PDB entry 7SGX | X-ray diffraction, 3.13 A resolution | chain A

# Chain A
Molecule: Cadherin 23
From: Chelonia mydas
Chain sequence (218 residues; row label = number of the first residue in the row; numbering starts at 0):
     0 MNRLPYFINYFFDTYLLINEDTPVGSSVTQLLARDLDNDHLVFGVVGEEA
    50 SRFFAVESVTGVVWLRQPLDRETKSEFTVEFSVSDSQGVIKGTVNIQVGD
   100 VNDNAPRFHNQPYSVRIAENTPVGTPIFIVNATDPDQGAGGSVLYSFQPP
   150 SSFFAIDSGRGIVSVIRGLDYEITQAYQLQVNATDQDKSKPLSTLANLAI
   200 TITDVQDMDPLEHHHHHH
Unresolved in the structure: 0, 207-217
Metal / ion sites: Ca2+ site 1: Asn1, Arg2, Asp34, Asp38, Asp84; Ca2+ site 2: Glu19, Glu71, Asp99, Val100, Asp102, Asp135; Ca2+ site 3: Glu19, Asp69, Glu71, Asp102; Ca2+ site 4: Asn101, Asn103, Asp133, Asp135, Gly139, Asp184; Ca2+ site 5: Glu118, Glu171, Asp203, Val204, Asp206; Ca2+ site 6: Glu118, Asp169, Glu171, Asp206; Ca2+ site 7: Asp133, Gly140

# Overview
Asn1, Arg2, Asp34, Asp38 and Asp84 coordinate Ca2+ site 1. Glu19, Glu71, Asp99, Val100, Asp102 and Asp135 form
the Ca2+ site 2.
Chain A is Cadherin 23 (Chelonia mydas); the structure, Crystal Structure of Turtle Cadherin-23 EC1-2, was
determined by X-ray diffraction together with 7SB6, 7SCM and 7N4P from the same study.
